PDB entry 8E79 | electron microscopy, 3.71 A resolution | chains C and O of the 9 polymer chains in the assembly

Chain C:
Molecule: DNA-directed RNA polymerase subunit beta
Source organism: Mycobacterium tuberculosis
Notes: EC 2.7.7.6
UniProtKB: A5U052 (RPOB_MYCTA); residues 7-1178 here correspond to UniProt positions 6-1177 (UniProt number = residue number - 1)
Chain sequence (1172 residues; each row starts with the number of its first residue):
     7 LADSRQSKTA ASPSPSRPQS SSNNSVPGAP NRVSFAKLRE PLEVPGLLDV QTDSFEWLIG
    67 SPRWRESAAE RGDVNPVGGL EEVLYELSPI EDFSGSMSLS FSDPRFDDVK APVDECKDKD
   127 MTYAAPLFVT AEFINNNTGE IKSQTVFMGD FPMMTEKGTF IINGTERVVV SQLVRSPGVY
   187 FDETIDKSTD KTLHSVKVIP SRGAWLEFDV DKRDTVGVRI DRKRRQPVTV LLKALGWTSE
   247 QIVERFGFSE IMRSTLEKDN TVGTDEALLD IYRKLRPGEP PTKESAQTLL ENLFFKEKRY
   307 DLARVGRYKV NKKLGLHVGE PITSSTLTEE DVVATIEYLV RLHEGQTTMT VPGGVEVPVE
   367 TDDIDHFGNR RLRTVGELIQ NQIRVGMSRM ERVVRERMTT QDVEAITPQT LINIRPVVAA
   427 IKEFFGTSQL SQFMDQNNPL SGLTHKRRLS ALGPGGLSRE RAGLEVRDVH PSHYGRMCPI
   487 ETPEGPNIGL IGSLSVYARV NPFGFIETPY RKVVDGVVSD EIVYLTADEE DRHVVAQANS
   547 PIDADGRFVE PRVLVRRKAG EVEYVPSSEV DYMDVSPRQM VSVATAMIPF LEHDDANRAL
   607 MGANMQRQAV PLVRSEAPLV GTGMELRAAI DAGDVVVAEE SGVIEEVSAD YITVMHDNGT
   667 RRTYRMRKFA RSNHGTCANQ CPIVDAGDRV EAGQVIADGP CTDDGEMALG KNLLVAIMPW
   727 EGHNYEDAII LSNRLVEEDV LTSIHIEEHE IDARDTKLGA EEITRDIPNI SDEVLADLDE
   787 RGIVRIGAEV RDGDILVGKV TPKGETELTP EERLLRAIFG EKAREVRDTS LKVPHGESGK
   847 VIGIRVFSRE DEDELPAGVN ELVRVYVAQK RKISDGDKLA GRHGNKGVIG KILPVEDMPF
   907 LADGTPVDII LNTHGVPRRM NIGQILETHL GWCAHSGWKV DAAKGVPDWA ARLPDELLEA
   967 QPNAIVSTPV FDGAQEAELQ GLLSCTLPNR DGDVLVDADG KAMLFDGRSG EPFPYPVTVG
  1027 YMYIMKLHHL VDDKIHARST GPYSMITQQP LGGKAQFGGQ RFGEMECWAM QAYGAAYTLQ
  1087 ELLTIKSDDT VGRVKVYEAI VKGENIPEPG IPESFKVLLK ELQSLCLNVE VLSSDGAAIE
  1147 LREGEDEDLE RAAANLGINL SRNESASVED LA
Unresolved in the structure: 7-29, 811-829, 1140-1178

Chain O:
Molecule: 54-nt DNA strand
Sequence (54 nucleotides; row label = number of the first residue in the row):
     1 CGTCAGAAAG AAAACCCTTT ATTTGTTATA TAGTATTTTA TCCTCTCATG CCGG
Unresolved in the structure: 1-8, 21-23, 46-54

Interface between chain C and chain O:
Contacting residue pairs (9; chain C residue first):
  Trp211(C) - DA28(O)  phosphate contact
  Arg228(C) - DT27(O)  salt bridge to the phosphate
  Arg228(C) - DA28(O)  hydrogen bond to the base
  Arg305(C) - DT24(O)  hydrogen bond to the sugar
  Arg376(C) - DT29(O)  base contact
  Leu463(C) - DT29(O)  base contact
  Ser464(C) - DT29(O)  phosphate contact
  Arg467(C) - DT29(O)  phosphate contact
  Arg467(C) - DA30(O)  hydrogen bond to the base
Other interface residues (no listed pair), chain C (13 interface residues in all): Leu179, Arg181, Ile370, Gly461, Gly462, Glu471
Other interface residues (no listed pair), chain O (7 interface residues in all): DT26, DT31

In short:
13 residues of chain C and 7 residues of chain O are in contact; the contacts include 3 hydrogen bonds and 1
salt bridge. Polar contacts include Arg228(C)-DA28(O), Arg467(C)-DA30(O) and Arg305(C)-DT24(O).
Chain C is DNA-directed RNA polymerase subunit beta (Mycobacterium tuberculosis) and chain O is a 54-nt DNA
strand; the structure, Mycobacterium tuberculosis RNAP paused elongation complex with Escherichia coli NusG
transcription factor, was determined by electron microscopy (same publication as 8E74, 8E82, 8E8M and 8E95).
